PDB entry 1KEN | X-ray diffraction, 3.50 A resolution | chains L and H of the 10 polymer chains in the assembly

== Chain L ==
Name: influenza virus infectivity neutralizing antibody (light chain)
Organism: Mus musculus
Notes: antibody fragment or engineered binder
Sequence (213 residues; numbered 1 to 213; the number before each row is that of its first residue):
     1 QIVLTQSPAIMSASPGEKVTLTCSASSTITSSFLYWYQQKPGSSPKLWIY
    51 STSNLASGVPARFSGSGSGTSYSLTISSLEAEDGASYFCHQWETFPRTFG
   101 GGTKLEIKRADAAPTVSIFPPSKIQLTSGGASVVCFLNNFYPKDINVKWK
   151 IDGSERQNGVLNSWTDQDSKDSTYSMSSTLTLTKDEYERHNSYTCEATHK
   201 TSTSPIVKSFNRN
Cystine bridges: Cys23-Cys89, Cys135-Cys195

== Chain H ==
Name: influenza virus infectivity neutralizing antibody (heavy chain)
Organism: Mus musculus
Notes: antibody fragment or engineered binder
Sequence (221 residues; row label = number of the first residue in the row):
     1 DVHLQESGPGLVKPSQSLSLTCYVTGYSITSGYYWTWIRQFPGNKLEWMG
    51 YISYDGSNNYNPSLKNRISITRDTSKNQFFLKLNSVTAEDTASYYCAAFY
   101 YDYDFFFDYWGQGTTLTVSSAKTTPPSVYPLAPGSAAQTNSMVTLGCLVK
   151 GYFPEPVTVTWNSGSLSSGVHTFPAVLQSDLYTLSSSVTVPSSTWPSETV
   201 TCNVAHPASSTKVDKKIVPRD
Cystine bridges: Cys22-Cys96, Cys147-Cys202

== How chain L and chain H interact ==
Residue-residue contacts - 73 pairs, chain L then chain H:
  Ser32(L) - Tyr103(H)
  Phe33(L) - Tyr101(H)  hydrophobic
  Tyr35(L) - Phe106(H)
  Tyr37(L) - Phe99(H)
  Tyr37(L) - Phe106(H)
  Tyr37(L) - Asp108(H)  hydrogen bond
  Tyr37(L) - Trp110(H)
  Gln39(L) - Gln40(H)  hydrogen bond
  Gln39(L) - Tyr95(H)
  Ser43(L) - Tyr95(H)  hydrogen bond (backbone-side chain)
  Ser44(L) - Tyr95(H)
  Pro45(L) - Leu46(H)  hydrophobic
  Pro45(L) - Trp110(H)  hydrophobic
  Leu47(L) - Phe106(H)  hydrophobic
  Leu47(L) - Asp108(H)
  Tyr50(L) - Asp104(H)
  Tyr50(L) - Phe105(H)  hydrophobic
  Tyr50(L) - Phe106(H)  hydrophobic
  Ser51(L) - Asp104(H)  hydrogen bond (side chain-backbone)
  Ser51(L) - Phe105(H)
  Phe88(L) - Leu46(H)  hydrophobic
  Trp92(L) - Phe99(H)  hydrophobic
  Trp92(L) - Tyr101(H)  hydrophobic
  Trp92(L) - Phe106(H)
  Phe95(L) - Trp48(H)
  Phe95(L) - Tyr51(H)
  Phe95(L) - Tyr60(H)  hydrophobic
  Phe95(L) - Asn61(H)
  Pro96(L) - Trp48(H)  hydrophobic
  Arg97(L) - Trp48(H)
  Phe99(L) - Ile38(H)  hydrophobic
  Phe99(L) - Leu46(H)  hydrophobic
  Phe119(L) - Leu131(H)
  Phe119(L) - Ala132(H)
  Phe119(L) - Pro133(H)
  Phe119(L) - Thr144(H)
  Pro120(L) - Ala132(H)
  Pro120(L) - Arg220(H)
  Ser122(L) - Tyr129(H)
  Ser122(L) - Pro130(H)
  Ile124(L) - Tyr129(H)  hydrophobic
  Ile124(L) - Pro130(H)
  Gln125(L) - Tyr129(H)
  Ser128(L) - Tyr129(H)
  Ser132(L) - Lys150(H)
  Val134(L) - Leu131(H)  hydrophobic
  Phe136(L) - Leu131(H)  hydrophobic
  Phe136(L) - Gly146(H)
  Phe136(L) - Ser185(H)
  Phe136(L) - Ser186(H)
  Phe136(L) - Ser187(H)
  Asn138(L) - His171(H)  hydrogen bond
  Asn138(L) - Phe173(H)
  Asn138(L) - Ser187(H)
  Asn139(L) - His171(H)  hydrogen bond
  Leu161(L) - Val176(H)  hydrophobic
  Leu161(L) - Gln178(H)
  Asn162(L) - Val176(H)
  Ser163(L) - Phe173(H)
  Ser163(L) - Pro174(H)  hydrogen bond (side chain-backbone)
  Ser163(L) - Val176(H)
  Trp164(L) - Pro174(H)
  Thr165(L) - Phe173(H)
  Ser175(L) - His171(H)  hydrogen bond
  Ser175(L) - Phe173(H)
  Met176(L) - Phe173(H)
  Ser177(L) - Phe173(H)
  Ser177(L) - Ser185(H)  hydrogen bond
  Thr181(L) - Lys150(H)
  Asn211(L) - Gln138(H)
  Arg212(L) - Ala137(H)
  Arg212(L) - Gln138(H)
  Asn213(L) - Ala136(H)
Other interface residues (no listed pair), chain L (43 interface residues in all): Gly101, Lys123, Asp168
Other interface residues (no listed pair), chain H (46 interface residues in all): Asn44, Lys45, Glu47, Phe107, Gly111, Thr139, Leu145, Leu148, Lys215, Val218

== Overview ==
Chain L and chain H form an interface of 43 and 46 residues respectively, with 9 hydrogen bonds. Polar pairs
include Tyr37(L)-Asp108(H), Gln39(L)-Gln40(H) and Ser43(L)-Tyr95(H).
Chain L is influenza virus infectivity neutralizing antibody (light chain) and chain H is influenza virus
infectivity neutralizing antibody (heavy chain), both from Mus musculus; the structure, Influenza virus
hemagglutinin complexed with an antibody that prevents the hemagglutinin low ph fusogenic transition, was
determined by X-ray diffraction.
